8SQL - chains A and B; structure by electron microscopy, 3.10 A resolution.

# Chain A
Protein: Metal resistance protein YCF1
Organism: Saccharomyces cerevisiae
Notes: EC 7.2.2.2, 7.6.2.3
UniProtKB: P39109 (YCFI_YEAST); residues 1-1515 here = UniProt positions 1-1515
Sequence (1537 residues; each row starts with the number of its first residue):
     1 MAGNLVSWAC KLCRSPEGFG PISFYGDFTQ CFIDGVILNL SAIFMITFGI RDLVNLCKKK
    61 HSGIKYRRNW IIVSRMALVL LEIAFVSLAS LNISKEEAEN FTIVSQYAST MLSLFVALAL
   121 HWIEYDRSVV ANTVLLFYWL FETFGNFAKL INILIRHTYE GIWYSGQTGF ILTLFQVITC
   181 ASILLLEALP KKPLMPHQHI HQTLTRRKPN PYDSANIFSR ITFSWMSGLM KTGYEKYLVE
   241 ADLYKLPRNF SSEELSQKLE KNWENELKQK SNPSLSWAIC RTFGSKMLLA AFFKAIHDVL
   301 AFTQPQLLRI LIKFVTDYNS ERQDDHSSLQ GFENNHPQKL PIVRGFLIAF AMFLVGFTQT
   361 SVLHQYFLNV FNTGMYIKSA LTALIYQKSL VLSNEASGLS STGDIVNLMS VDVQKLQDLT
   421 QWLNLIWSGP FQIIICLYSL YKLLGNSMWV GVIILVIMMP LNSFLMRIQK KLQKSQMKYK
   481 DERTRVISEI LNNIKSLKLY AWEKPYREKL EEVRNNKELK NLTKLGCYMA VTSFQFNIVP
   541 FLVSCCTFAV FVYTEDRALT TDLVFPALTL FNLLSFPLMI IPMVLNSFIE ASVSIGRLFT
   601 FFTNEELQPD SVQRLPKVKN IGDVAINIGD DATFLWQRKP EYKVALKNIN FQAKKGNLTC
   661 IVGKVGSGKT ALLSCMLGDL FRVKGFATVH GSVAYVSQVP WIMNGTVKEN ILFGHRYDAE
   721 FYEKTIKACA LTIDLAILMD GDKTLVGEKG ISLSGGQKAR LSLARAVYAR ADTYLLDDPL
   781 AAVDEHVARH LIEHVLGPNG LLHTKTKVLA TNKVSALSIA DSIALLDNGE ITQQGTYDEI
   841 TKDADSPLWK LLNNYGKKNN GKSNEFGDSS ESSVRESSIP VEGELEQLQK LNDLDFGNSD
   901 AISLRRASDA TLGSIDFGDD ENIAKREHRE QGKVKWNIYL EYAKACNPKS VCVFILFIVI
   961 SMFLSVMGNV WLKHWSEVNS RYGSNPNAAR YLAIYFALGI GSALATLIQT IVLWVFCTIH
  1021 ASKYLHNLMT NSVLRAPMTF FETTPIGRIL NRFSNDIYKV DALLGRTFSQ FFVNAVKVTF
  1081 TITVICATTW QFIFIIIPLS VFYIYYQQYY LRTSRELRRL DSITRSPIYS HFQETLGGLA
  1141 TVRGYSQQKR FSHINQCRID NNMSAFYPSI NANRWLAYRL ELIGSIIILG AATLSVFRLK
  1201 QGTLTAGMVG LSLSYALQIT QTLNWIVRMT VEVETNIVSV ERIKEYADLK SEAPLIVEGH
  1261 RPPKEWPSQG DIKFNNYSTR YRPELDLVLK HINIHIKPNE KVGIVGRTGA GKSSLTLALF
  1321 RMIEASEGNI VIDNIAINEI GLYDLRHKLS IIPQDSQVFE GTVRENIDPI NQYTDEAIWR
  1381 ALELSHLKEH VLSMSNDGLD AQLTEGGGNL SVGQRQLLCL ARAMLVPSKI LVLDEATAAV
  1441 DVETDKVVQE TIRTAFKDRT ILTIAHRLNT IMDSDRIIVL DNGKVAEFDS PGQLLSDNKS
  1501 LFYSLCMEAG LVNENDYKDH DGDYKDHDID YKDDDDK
Not modelled in the structure: 1-9, 198-204, 325-336, 853-928, 1264-1269, 1507-1537
Construct notes: expression tag (1516-1537)
Small-molecule neighbours:
  - phosphatidylethanolamine (PTY), molecule 1: Ile151, Leu154, Ile155, Thr158, Tyr159, Ile342, Val343, Phe346, Leu347, Phe350, Leu1189, Thr1193, Phe1197, Lys1200
  - phosphatidylethanolamine (PTY), molecule 2: Lys933, Val934, Trp936, Tyr939, Tyr942, Ala943, Cys946, Val951, Leu1013, Phe1068, Phe1071, Phe1072, Val1078, Ile1082, Ile1096, Ser1100, Tyr1103, Ile1104, Gln1107, Gln1108, Leu1111, Arg1112, Leu1223, Ile1226, Thr1230
UniProt features mapped onto this chain:
  - binding site (ATP): Gly663 to Thr670, Gly1306 to Ser1313
  - modified residue: Ser251 (Phosphoserine), Ser873 (Phosphoserine), Ser903 (Phosphoserine), Ser908 (Phosphoserine), Thr911 (Phosphothreonine), Ser914 (Phosphoserine)
  - mutagenesis: Phe713 (Loss of function), Ser908 (S908A: Loss of function)
Reported in the primary citation:
  - binding site for phosphatidylethanolamine: Ile151, Leu154, Ile155, Thr158, Tyr159, Val343, Leu347, Tyr942, Ala943, Val951, Phe1068, Phe1072, Val1078, Ile1082, Ile1096, Ser1100, Ile1104, Gln1108, Leu1111, Arg1112, Thr1193, Lys1200, Ile1226, Thr1230
  - post-translational modification sites: Ser903, Ser908, Thr911, Ser914 (citing earlier work)

# Chain B
Protein: Unknown peptide from Ycf1p R region
Organism: Saccharomyces cerevisiae
Sequence (13 residues; row label = number of the first residue in the row; X marks 13 residues of unknown identity (built as UNK)):
     1 XXXXXXXXXX XXX

# Interface between chain A and chain B
Chain A residues in contact with chain B, 12 residues: Arg206, Gly714, His715, Arg716, Tyr768, Ala769, Arg770, Thr804, Lys805, His1153, Cys1157, Asn1161

# Summary
No residue of chain A is in contact with chain B. Bound to chain A: phosphatidylethanolamine. UniProt lists 16
ATP-binding residues and 2 mutagenesis sites on chain A. From the paper: a binding site for
phosphatidylethanolamine at Ile151(A), Leu154(A) and Ile155(A) among others; modification sites Ser903(A),
Ser908(A) and Thr911(A) among others.
Chain A is Metal resistance protein YCF1 and chain B is Unknown peptide from Ycf1p R region, both from
Saccharomyces cerevisiae; the structure, Cleaved Ycf1p Monomer in the Beta Conformation, was determined by
electron microscopy together with 8SQ0 and 8SQM from the same study.
